1BMD - chains A and B; structure by X-ray diffraction, 1.90 A resolution.

# Chain A (and B)
Molecule: Malate dehydrogenase
Source organism: Thermus thermophilus
Notes: EC 1.1.1.37; chain B of this document is another copy of the same molecule, construct and numbering; everything in this record applies to it too
Reference sequence: P10584 (MDH_THETH); the author numbering skips numbers that UniProt does not, so the offset changes along the chain: 0-200 = UniProt 1-201; 205-212 = UniProt 202-209; 214-275 = UniProt 210-271; 277-332 = UniProt 272-327
Amino-acid sequence (327 residues; each row starts with the number of its first residue; note: 6 numbers in that range are skipped by the numbering (no residue carries them; nothing is unmodelled there); numbering starts at 0):
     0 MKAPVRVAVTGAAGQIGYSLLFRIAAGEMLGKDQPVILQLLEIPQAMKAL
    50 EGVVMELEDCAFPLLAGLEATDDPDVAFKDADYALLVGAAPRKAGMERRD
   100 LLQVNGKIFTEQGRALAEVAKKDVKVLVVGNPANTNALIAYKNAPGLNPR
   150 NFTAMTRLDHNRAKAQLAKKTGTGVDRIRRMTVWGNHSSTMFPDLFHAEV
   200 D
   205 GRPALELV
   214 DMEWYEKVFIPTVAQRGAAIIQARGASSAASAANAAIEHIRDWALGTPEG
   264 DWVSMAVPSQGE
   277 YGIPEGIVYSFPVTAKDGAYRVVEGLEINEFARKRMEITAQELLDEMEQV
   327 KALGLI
Sequence notes: conflict D74 (Lys75 in P10584)
Swiss-Prot annotation at these positions:
  - active site: H186 (Proton acceptor)
  - binding site (NAD(+)): G10 to G16, N104, Q111, V128 to N130
  - binding site (substrate): R91, R97, N130, R161
Residues lining bound ligands: NAD (nicotinamide-adenine-dinucleotide): T9, G10, A12, G13, Q14, I15, L40, E41, I42, A45, V86, G87, A88, I107, Q111, V128, G129, N130, A132, M154, L157, H186, S240, A245

# Chain A / chain B interface
Contacting residue pairs (79):
  Y17(A) - R237(B)  hydrogen bond
  Y17(A) - S241(B)
  Y17(A) - A242(B)  hydrogen bond (side chain-backbone)
  Y17(A) - A243(B)  hydrogen bond (side chain-backbone)
  S18(A) - Y17(B)
  F21(A) - A243(B)  hydrophobic
  R22(A) - R22(B)
  R22(A) - A25(B)
  A25(A) - R22(B)
  A25(A) - E27(B)
  E27(A) - A25(B)
  E27(A) - E27(B)
  E27(A) - K31(B)  salt bridge
  K31(A) - E27(B)  salt bridge
  K47(A) - Q235(B)
  K47(A) - A236(B)
  A48(A) - A236(B)
  A48(A) - R237(B)
  G51(A) - I233(B)
  G51(A) - A236(B)
  G51(A) - R237(B)
  V52(A) - R237(B)
  M54(A) - R229(B)  hydrogen bond (backbone-side chain)
  M54(A) - A232(B)
  M54(A) - I233(B)  hydrophobic
  M54(A) - A236(B)  hydrophobic
  E55(A) - R237(B)  salt bridge
  E55(A) - S241(B)
  E55(A) - A242(B)
  E55(A) - A243(B)
  E55(A) - S244(B)  hydrogen bond
  E57(A) - A164(B)
  E57(A) - K168(B)  salt bridge
  E57(A) - R229(B)  salt bridge
  D58(A) - N160(B)
  D58(A) - R161(B)  salt bridge
  D58(A) - A164(B)
  D58(A) - R229(B)  salt bridge
  C59(A) - S244(B)
  C59(A) - N247(B)  hydrogen bond (backbone-side chain)
  C59(A) - E251(B)
  A60(A) - V174(B)
  F61(A) - V174(B)
  F61(A) - N247(B)
  P62(A) - D175(B)
  N160(A) - D58(B)
  R161(A) - D58(B)  salt bridge
  K163(A) - A60(B)
  A164(A) - E57(B)
  K168(A) - E57(B)  salt bridge
  V174(A) - A60(B)  hydrophobic
  V174(A) - F61(B)
  D175(A) - P62(B)
  R229(A) - M54(B)  hydrogen bond (side chain-backbone)
  R229(A) - E57(B)  salt bridge
  R229(A) - D58(B)  salt bridge
  A232(A) - M54(B)
  I233(A) - M54(B)  hydrophobic
  I233(A) - E55(B)
  I233(A) - D58(B)
  A236(A) - K47(B)
  A236(A) - A48(B)
  A236(A) - G51(B)
  A236(A) - M54(B)  hydrophobic
  R237(A) - Y17(B)  hydrogen bond
  R237(A) - A48(B)
  R237(A) - G51(B)
  R237(A) - E55(B)  salt bridge
  S241(A) - E55(B)
  A242(A) - Y17(B)  hydrogen bond (backbone-side chain)
  A242(A) - E55(B)
  A243(A) - Y17(B)  hydrogen bond (backbone-side chain)
  A243(A) - F21(B)  hydrophobic
  A243(A) - E55(B)  hydrogen bond (backbone-side chain)
  S244(A) - E55(B)  hydrogen bond
  S244(A) - C59(B)
  N247(A) - C59(B)  hydrogen bond (side chain-backbone)
  N247(A) - F61(B)
  E251(A) - C59(B)
Also at the interface, not in a pair above, chain A (39 interface residues in all): L157, S240
Also at the interface, not in a pair above, chain B (39 interface residues in all): S18, V52, L157, S240

# Overview
Chain A and chain B each contribute 39 residues to their interface; the contacts include 13 hydrogen bonds and
12 salt bridges. Polar pairs include E27(A)-K31(B), E55(A)-R237(B) and E57(A)-K168(B). Ligands of chain A:
NAD.
Chain A and chain B are both Malate dehydrogenase (Thermus thermophilus); the structure, Determinants of
protein thermostability observed in the 1.9 angstroms crystal structure of malate dehydrogenase from the ...,
was determined by X-ray diffraction (same publication as 1BDM).
